Entry 4Y40 (X-ray diffraction, 2.20 A resolution); this record covers chain A.

# Chain A
Molecule: Serpin A12
From: Homo sapiens
Reference sequence: Q8IW75 (SPA12_HUMAN); numbering as in UniProt (aligned over 22-414)
Chain sequence (414 residues; numbered 1 to 414; the number before each row is that of its first residue):
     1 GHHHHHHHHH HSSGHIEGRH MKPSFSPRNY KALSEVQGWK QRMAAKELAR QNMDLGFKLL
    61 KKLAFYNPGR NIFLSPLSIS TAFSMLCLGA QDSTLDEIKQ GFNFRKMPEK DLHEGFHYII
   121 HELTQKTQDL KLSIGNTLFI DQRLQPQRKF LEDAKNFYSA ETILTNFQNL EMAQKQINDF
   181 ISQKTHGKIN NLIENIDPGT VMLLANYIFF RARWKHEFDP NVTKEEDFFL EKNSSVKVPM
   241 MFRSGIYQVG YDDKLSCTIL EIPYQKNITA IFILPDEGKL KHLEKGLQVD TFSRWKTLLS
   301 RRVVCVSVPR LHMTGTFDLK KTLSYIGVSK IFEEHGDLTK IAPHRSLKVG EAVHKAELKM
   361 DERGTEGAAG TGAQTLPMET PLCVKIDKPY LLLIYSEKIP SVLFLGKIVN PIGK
Not modelled in the structure: 1-35, 367-379
Sequence notes: expression tag (1-21); engineered mutation Cys305 (Asp in Q8IW75), Cys383 (Val in Q8IW75)
Swiss-Prot annotation at these positions:
  - region: Gly364 to Leu382 (Reactive center loop)
  - site: Met378, Glu379 (Cleavage)
  - glycosylation (N-linked (GlcNAc...) asparagine): Asn221 (complex), Asn233 (complex), Asn267 (high mannose)
  - mutagenesis: Asn221 (N221A: Reduced N-glycosylation. Loss of N-glycosylation; when associated with A-233 and A-267), Asn233 (N233A: Reduced N-glycosylation. Loss of N-glycosylation; when associated with A-221 and A-267), Asn267 (N267A: Reduced N-glycosylation. Loss of N-glycosylation; when associated with A-221 and A-233), Arg302 (R302A/E: Significantly impairs KLK7 inhibition activity. Slightly enhances KLK7 inhibition activity; when associated with S-379), Thr365 (T365R: Fails to inhibit KLK7 activity. Increased protein stability in cleaved form and conformational changes which may allow escape of the substrate), Ala369 (A369P: Fails to inhibit KLK7 activity. Increased protein stability in cleaved form and conformational changes which may allow escape of the substrate), Glu379 (E379S: Significantly enhances KLK7 inhibition activity. Slightly enhances KLK7 inhibition activity; when associated with E-302)
Disulfide bonds: Cys305-Cys383

# In short
From UniProt: 7 mutagenesis sites.
Chain A is Serpin A12 (Homo sapiens); the structure, Structure of Vaspin mutant D305C V383C, was determined by
X-ray diffraction, deposited together with 4Y3K.
